PDB entry 5T61 | X-ray diffraction, 2.55 A resolution | chains A and E of the 24 polymer chains in the assembly

Chain A:
Molecule: Tungsten formylmethanofuran dehydrogenase subunit fwdA
Organism: Methanothermobacter wolfeii
Amino-acid sequence (569 residues; each row starts with the number of its first residue):
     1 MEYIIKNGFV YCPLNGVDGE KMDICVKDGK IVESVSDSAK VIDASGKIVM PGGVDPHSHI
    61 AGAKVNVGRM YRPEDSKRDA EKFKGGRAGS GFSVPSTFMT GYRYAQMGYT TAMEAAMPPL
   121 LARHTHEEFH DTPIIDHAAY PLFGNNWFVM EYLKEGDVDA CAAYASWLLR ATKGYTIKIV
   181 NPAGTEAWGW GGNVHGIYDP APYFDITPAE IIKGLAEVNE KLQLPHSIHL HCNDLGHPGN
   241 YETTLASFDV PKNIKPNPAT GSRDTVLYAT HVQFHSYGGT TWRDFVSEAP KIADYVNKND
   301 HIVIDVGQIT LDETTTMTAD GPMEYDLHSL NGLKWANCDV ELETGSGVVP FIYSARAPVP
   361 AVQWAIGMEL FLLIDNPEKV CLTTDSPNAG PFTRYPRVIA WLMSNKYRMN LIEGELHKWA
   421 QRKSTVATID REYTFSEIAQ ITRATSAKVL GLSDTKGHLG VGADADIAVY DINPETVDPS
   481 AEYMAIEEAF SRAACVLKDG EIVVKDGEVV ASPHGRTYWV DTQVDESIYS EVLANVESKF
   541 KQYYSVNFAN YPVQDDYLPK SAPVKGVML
Modified positions: K178 (lysine nz-carboxylic acid; KCX)
Ion coordination: Zn2+ site 1: H57, K178, D385; Zn2+ site 2: K178, H231, H271 (together with MFN); K+: V340, T344 (shared with 1 residue of chain B)
Residues lining bound ligands: MFN (N-[4,5,7-tricarboxyheptanoyl]-L-gamma-glutamyl-N-{2-[4-({5-[(formylamino)methyl]-3-furyl}methoxy)phenyl]ethyl}-D-glutamine): K178, H231, L235, G236, H271, F274, W282, R283, T316, T318, M323, E324, L327, L330, F351, Y353, P358, V359, Q363, D385, N388, H417, K418, W419, R422

Chain E:
Molecule: Tungsten formylmethanofuran dehydrogenase subunit fwdG
Organism: Methanothermobacter wolfeii
Amino-acid sequence (82 residues; each row starts with the number of its first residue):
     1 MAIGLKAYPE LCHGCGNCVI ACPVNALRSP EVAGGKGPTD DVEIIMIVED GVVNIKNPDL
    61 CGKCGTCVES CPVDAIRLEE LE
Not modelled in the structure: 1, 82
Ion coordination: 4Fe-4S cluster Fe site 1: C12, C15, C18, C71; 4Fe-4S cluster Fe site 2: C22, C61, C64, C67; K+: V68, C71, D74
Residues lining bound ligands:
  - 4Fe-4S cluster (SF4), molecule 1: L5, C22, P23, I45, M46, C61, G62, K63, C64, G65, T66, C67
  - 4Fe-4S cluster (SF4), molecule 2: C12, H13, G14, C15, G16, N17, C18, V53, C71, V73, A75, I76

Interface between chain A and chain E:
Contacting residue pairs - 10 pairs, chain A then chain E:
  F540(A) - K36(E)  hydrogen bond (backbone-side chain)
  K541(A) - P30(E)
  K541(A) - E31(E)
  K541(A) - K36(E)
  K541(A) - D40(E)  salt bridge
  Q542(A) - G34(E)
  Y544(A) - K36(E)
  V546(A) - K36(E)  hydrogen bond (backbone-side chain)
  N547(A) - K36(E)  hydrogen bond
  N547(A) - T39(E)  hydrogen bond
Other interface residues (no listed pair), chain A (7 interface residues in all): S545

Summary:
Chain A and chain E form an interface of 7 and 6 residues respectively; the contacts include 4 hydrogen bonds
and 1 salt bridge. Polar contacts include K541(A)-D40(E), F540(A)-K36(E) and V546(A)-K36(E). Ligands of chain
A: compound MFN. Chain E binds 4Fe-4S cluster.
Here chain A is Tungsten formylmethanofuran dehydrogenase subunit fwdA and chain E is Tungsten
formylmethanofuran dehydrogenase subunit fwdG, both from Methanothermobacter wolfeii. Entry 5T61
(Tungsten-containing formylmethanofuran dehydrogenase from methanothermobacter wolfeii, triclinic form at 2.55
A) was determined by X-ray diffraction together with 5T5I and 5T5M from the same study.
